7LQ4 - chains T and A of the 3 polymer chains in the assembly; structure by X-ray diffraction, 2.90 A resolution.

# Chain T
Molecule: RsiG
Organism: Rubrobacter radiotolerans
UniProt: A0A023X3Z4 (A0A023X3Z4_9ACTN); numbering as in UniProt (aligned over 1-118)
Amino-acid sequence (118 residues; numbered 1 to 118; the number before each row is that of its first residue):
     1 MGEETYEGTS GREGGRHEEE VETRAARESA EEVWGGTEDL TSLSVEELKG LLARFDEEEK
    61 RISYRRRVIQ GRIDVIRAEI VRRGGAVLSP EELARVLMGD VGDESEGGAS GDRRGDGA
Not modelled in the structure: 1-27, 102-118
Construct notes: conflict T23 (Glu in A0A023X3Z4)
Residues lining bound ligands:
  - c-di-GMP (C2E; 9,9'-[(2R,3R,3aS,5S,7aR,9R,10R,10aS,12S,14aR)-3,5,10,12-tetrahydroxy-5,12-dioxidooctahydro-2H,7H-difuro[3,2-d:3',2'-j][1,3,7,9,2,8]tetraoxadiphosphacyclododecine-2,9-diyl]bis(2-amino-1,9-dihydro-6H-purin-6-one)), molecule 1: E59, S63, R66, R67
  - c-di-GMP (C2E), molecule 2: R66, R67, Q70, I73, D74
From the paper describing this entry:
  - binding site for c-di-GMP: R66, D74
  - specificity-determining residues: R66, D74

# Chain A
Molecule: WhiG
Organism: Rubrobacter radiotolerans
Amino-acid sequence (198 residues; row label = number of the first residue in the row; note: 75 numbers in that range are skipped by the numbering (no residue carries them; nothing is unmodelled there); X marks 11 residues of unknown identity (built as UNK)):
     1 VRVSIERLWS QYFEARAKLG SLEPDEREAA ETLEKRVRGL KDRLVVNYSP LVKYAAGRVT
    61 ARSTGAVDQE EILSWGILGL LDAVETFDAG KGAKFETYAI SKIKWAILDE LRRLD
   171 XXXXXXXXXX X
   202 EAAEIEELRR NLVEAIKNLA ERERLVTTFY FYEGLTLREI GKALGLTEGR ISQILRQSLG
   262 KLRDSLSEPR TS
Not modelled in the structure: 1, 90-92, 272-273
Residues lining bound ligands: c-di-GMP (C2E; 9,9'-[(2R,3R,3aS,5S,7aR,9R,10R,10aS,12S,14aR)-3,5,10,12-tetrahydroxy-5,12-dioxidooctahydro-2H,7H-difuro[3,2-d:3',2'-j][1,3,7,9,2,8]tetraoxadiphosphacyclododecine-2,9-diyl]bis(2-amino-1,9-dihydro-6H-purin-6-one)): Y54, G57, R58, A61, T237, R239, E240, K243, E249
From the paper describing this entry:
  - binding site for c-di-GMP: T237, R239, K243

# Chain T / chain A interface
Pairs across the interface (21):
  K60(T) - R58(A)
  Y64(T) - L51(A)
  Y64(T) - Y54(A)  hydrophobic
  R67(T) - K53(A)
  R67(T) - Y54(A)
  V68(T) - P50(A)
  G71(T) - P50(A)
  G71(T) - K53(A)
  R72(T) - N47(A)  hydrogen bond (side chain-backbone)
  R72(T) - P50(A)
  D74(T) - K53(A)  salt bridge
  V75(T) - S49(A)
  L88(T) - V46(A)
  P90(T) - I77(A)
  A94(T) - L73(A)
  L97(T) - S49(A)
  L97(T) - V52(A)  hydrophobic
  L97(T) - K53(A)  hydrogen bond (backbone-side chain)
  M98(T) - Q69(A)
  M98(T) - E70(A)
  M98(T) - L73(A)  hydrophobic
Interface residues without a listed pair, chain T (18 interface residues in all): D56, E59, V87, L93, R95
Interface residues without a listed pair, chain A (20 interface residues in all): I5, D42, R43, V45, E96, G235, E240

# Summary
The interface between chain T and chain A involves 18 residues on one side and 20 on the other, with 2
hydrogen bonds and 1 salt bridge. Polar pairs include D74(T)-K53(A), R72(T)-N47(A) and L97(T)-K53(A). The
paper reports a binding site for c-di-GMP at R66(T), D74(T) and T237(A) among others; specificity determinants
R66(T) and D74(T).
Here chain T is RsiG and chain A is WhiG, both from Rubrobacter radiotolerans. Entry 7LQ4 (Rr
(RsiG)2-(c-di-GMP)2-WhiG complex) was determined by X-ray diffraction (same publication as 7LQ3).
